9LYC - chains B and G of the 6 polymer chains in the assembly; structure by electron microscopy, 3.06 A resolution.

# Chain B
Molecule: Guanine nucleotide-binding protein G(I)/G(S)/G(T) subunit beta-1
Source organism: Homo sapiens
Reference sequence: P62873 (GBB1_HUMAN); numbering as in UniProt (aligned over 2-340)
Chain sequence (339 residues; each row starts with the number of its first residue):
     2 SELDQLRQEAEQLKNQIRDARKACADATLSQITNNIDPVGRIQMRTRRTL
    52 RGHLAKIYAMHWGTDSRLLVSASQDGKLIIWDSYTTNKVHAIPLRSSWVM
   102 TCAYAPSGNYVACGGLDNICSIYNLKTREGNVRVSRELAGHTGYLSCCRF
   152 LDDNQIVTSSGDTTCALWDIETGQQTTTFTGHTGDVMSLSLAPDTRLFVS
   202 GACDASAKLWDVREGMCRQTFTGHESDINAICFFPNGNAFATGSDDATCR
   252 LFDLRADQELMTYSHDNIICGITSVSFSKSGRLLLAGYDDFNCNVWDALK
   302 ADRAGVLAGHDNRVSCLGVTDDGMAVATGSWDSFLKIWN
Curated features (UniProtKB/Swiss-Prot):
  - modified residue: S2 (N-acetylserine), H266 (Phosphohistidine)
  - natural variant: L30 (L30F: In MRD42; uncertain significance), R52 (R52G: In MRD42), G64 (G64V: In MRD42), D76 (D76E: In MRD42; D76G: In MRD42), G77 (G77S: In MRD42), K78 (K78R: In MRD42), I80 (I80N: In MRD42; I80T: In MRD42), H91 (H91R: In MRD42; uncertain significance), A92 (A92T: In MRD42), P94 (P94S: In MRD42), L95 (L95P: In MRD42), R96 (R96L: In MRD42), 5 further natural variant entries in UniProt

# Chain G
Molecule: Guanine nucleotide-binding protein G(I)/G(S)/G(O) subunit gamma-2
Source organism: Homo sapiens
Reference sequence: P59768 (GBG2_HUMAN); numbering as in UniProt (aligned over 5-62)
Chain sequence (58 residues; numbered 5 to 62; the number before each row is that of its first residue):
     5 NTASIAQARKLVEQLKMEANIDRIKVSKAAADLMAYCEAHAKEDPLLTPV
    55 PASENPFR

# Interface between chain B and chain G
Contacting residue pairs (78; chain B residue first):
  L7(B) with I9(G); A12(G), hydrophobic; R13(G); V16(G)
  E10(B) with V16(G)
  A11(B) with L19(G)
  K15(B) with L19(G)
  I18(B) with L19(G), hydrophobic; A23(G), hydrophobic; R27(G)
  A24(B) with K29(G), hydrogen bond (backbone-side chain)
  C25(B) with R27(G); K29(G); V30(G), hydrogen bond (backbone-backbone)
  D27(B) with K29(G); V30(G); S31(G), hydrogen bond
  A28(B) with V30(G)
  L30(B) with A34(G), hydrophobic
  I33(B) with A34(G), hydrophobic; M38(G), hydrophobic
  I37(B) with M38(G), hydrophobic; E42(G)
  V40(B) with L51(G), hydrophobic
  I43(B) with L50(G); L51(G)
  M45(B) with L50(G), hydrophobic
  R48(B) with F61(G)
  R49(B) with F61(G), hydrogen bond (side chain-backbone)
  S84(B) with F61(G)
  Y85(B) with P60(G); F61(G), hydrophobic
  C218(B) with Q18(G), hydrogen bond (backbone-side chain); E22(G), hydrogen bond
  R219(B) with E22(G)
  Q220(B) with I25(G)
  T221(B) with E22(G)
  F235(B) with Y40(G), hydrophobic; C41(G), hydrophobic
  P236(B) with Y40(G)
  N237(B) with Y40(G)
  A240(B) with L37(G), hydrophobic
  D254(B) with A33(G)
  R256(B) with D26(G); R27(G); I28(G); A33(G), hydrogen bond (side chain-backbone); D36(G), salt bridge
  A257(B) with R27(G); I28(G); V30(G), hydrophobic
  D258(B) with I25(G); R27(G), salt bridge
  Q259(B) with V30(G)
  L261(B) with V30(G), hydrophobic; L37(G), hydrophobic
  S279(B) with D48(G), hydrogen bond; L50(G)
  S281(B) with Y40(G); C41(G); H44(G); D48(G), hydrogen bond
  G282(B) with C41(G)
  R283(B) with C41(G); E42(G), salt bridge; L51(G)
  L284(B) with L50(G)
  D323(B) with P49(G)
  G324(B) with P49(G)
  M325(B) with P49(G), hydrophobic; V54(G), hydrophobic; P60(G); F61(G), hydrophobic
  A326(B) with F61(G), hydrophobic
  V327(B) with L50(G), hydrophobic
  I338(B) with F61(G), hydrophobic
  N340(B) with N59(G), hydrogen bond; F61(G)
Interface residues without a listed pair, chain B (54 interface residues in all): E3, L4, L14, A21, A26, W63, K209, K280, L286
Interface residues without a listed pair, chain G (35 interface residues in all): K20, A45, E47

# Summary
54 residues of chain B face 35 of chain G across their interface; the contacts include 10 hydrogen bonds and 3
salt bridges. Among the polar pairs are R256(B)-D36(G), D258(B)-R27(G) and R283(B)-E42(G).
Here chain B is Guanine nucleotide-binding protein G(I)/G(S)/G(T) subunit beta-1 and chain G is Guanine
nucleotide-binding protein G(I)/G(S)/G(O) subunit gamma-2, both from Homo sapiens. Entry 9LYC (Cryo-EM
structure of GPR3-G protein-dimer complex) was determined by electron microscopy, deposited together with 9LYB
and 9LYD.
